5ACU - chain A; structure by X-ray diffraction, 2.10 A resolution.

[Chain A]
Protein: Beta-lactamase
Organism: Pseudomonas aeruginosa
Notes: EC 3.5.2.6
UniProtKB: Q9K2N0 (Q9K2N0_PSEAI); the author numbering skips numbers that UniProt does not, so the offset changes along the chain: -1 to 45 = UniProt 1-47; 47-64 = UniProt 48-65; 66-100 = UniProt 66-100; 102-107 = UniProt 101-106; 6 more segments
Amino-acid sequence (266 residues; each row starts with the number of its first residue; note: 36 numbers in that range are skipped by the numbering (no residue carries them; nothing is unmodelled there); numbers below 1 keep their minus sign (Met-1 is residue -1)):
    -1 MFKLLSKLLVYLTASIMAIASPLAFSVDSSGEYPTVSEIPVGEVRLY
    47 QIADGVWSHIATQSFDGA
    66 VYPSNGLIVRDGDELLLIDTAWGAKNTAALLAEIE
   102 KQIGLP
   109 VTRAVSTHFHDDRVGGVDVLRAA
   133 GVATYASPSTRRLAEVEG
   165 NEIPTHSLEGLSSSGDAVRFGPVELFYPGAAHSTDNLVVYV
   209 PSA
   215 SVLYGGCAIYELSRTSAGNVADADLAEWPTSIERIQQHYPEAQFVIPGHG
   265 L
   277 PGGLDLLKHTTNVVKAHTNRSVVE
Disordered / not traced: -1 to 28, 296-300
Metal / ion sites: Zn2+ site 1: His116, His118, His196 (together with hydroxide ion); Zn2+ site 2: Asp120, Cys221 (together with hydroxide ion); Zn2+ site 3: His170, His285 (together with chloride ion)
Residues lining bound ligands: hydroxide ion (OH): His116, His118, Asp120, His196, Cys221

[In short]
Ligands of chain A: hydroxide ion. The Zn2+ site 1 is built by His116, His118 and His196. Asp120 and Cys221
form the Zn2+ site 2.
Chain A is Beta-lactamase (Pseudomonas aeruginosa); the structure, VIM-2-NAT, Discovery of novel inhibitor
scaffolds against the metallo- beta-lactamase VIM-2 by SPR based fragment screening, was determined by X-ray
diffraction, deposited together with 5ACV, 5ACW and 5ACX.
